8WLD - chains M and N of the 15 polymer chains in the assembly; structure by electron microscopy, 3.48 A resolution.

# Chain M (and N)
Name: Helicase HerA central domain-containing protein
Organism: Paenibacillus sp. 453mf
Notes: chain N of this document is another copy of the same molecule, construct and numbering; everything in this record applies to it too
UniProt: A0A1I6T0T5 (A0A1I6T0T5_9BACL); residues 7-696 here correspond to UniProt positions 1-690 (UniProt number = residue number - 6)
Chain sequence (696 residues; each row starts with the number of its first residue):
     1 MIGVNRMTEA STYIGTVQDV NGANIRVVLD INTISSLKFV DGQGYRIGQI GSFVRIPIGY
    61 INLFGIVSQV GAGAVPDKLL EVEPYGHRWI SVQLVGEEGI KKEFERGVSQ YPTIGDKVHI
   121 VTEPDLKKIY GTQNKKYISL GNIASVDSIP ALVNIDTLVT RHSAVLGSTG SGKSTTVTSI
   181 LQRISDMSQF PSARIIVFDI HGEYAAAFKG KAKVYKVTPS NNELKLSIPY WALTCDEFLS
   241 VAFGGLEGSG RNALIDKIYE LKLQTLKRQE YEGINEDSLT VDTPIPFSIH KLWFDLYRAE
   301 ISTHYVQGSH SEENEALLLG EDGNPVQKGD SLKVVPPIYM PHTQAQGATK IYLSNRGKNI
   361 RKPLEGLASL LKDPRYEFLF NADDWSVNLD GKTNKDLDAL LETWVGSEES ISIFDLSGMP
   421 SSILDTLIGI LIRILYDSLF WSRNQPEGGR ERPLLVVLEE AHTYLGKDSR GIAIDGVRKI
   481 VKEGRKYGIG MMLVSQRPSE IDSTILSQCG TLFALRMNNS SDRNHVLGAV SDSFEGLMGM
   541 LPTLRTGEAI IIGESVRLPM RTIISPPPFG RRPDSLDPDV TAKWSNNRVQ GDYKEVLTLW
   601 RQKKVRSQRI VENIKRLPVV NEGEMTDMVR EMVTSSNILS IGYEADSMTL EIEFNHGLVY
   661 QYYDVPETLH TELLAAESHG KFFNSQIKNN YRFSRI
Disordered / not traced: 1-8, 620-635 (chain N: 1-14, 76-86, 317-329, 338-351, 610-639, 696)
Construct notes: initiating methionine (1); expression tag (2-6)

# Interface between chain M and chain N
Contacting residue pairs (65):
  Gln18(M) - Gly71(N)
  Gln18(M) - Ala72(N)  hydrogen bond (backbone-backbone)
  Gln18(M) - His87(N)
  Asp19(M) - Gln69(N)
  Asp19(M) - Val70(N)
  Val20(M) - Ile50(N)  hydrophobic
  Val20(M) - Gln69(N)
  Val20(M) - Val70(N)  hydrogen bond (backbone-backbone)
  Ala23(M) - Pro542(N)  hydrophobic
  Ala23(M) - Thr543(N)
  Lys78(M) - Val75(N)
  Arg106(M) - Asn518(N)
  Gly107(M) - Thr543(N)
  Gly107(M) - Arg545(N)
  Val108(M) - Thr543(N)  hydrogen bond (backbone-backbone)
  Val108(M) - Arg545(N)
  Ser109(M) - Arg545(N)
  Gln110(M) - Gln49(N)
  Tyr111(M) - Gln49(N)  hydrogen bond (backbone-side chain)
  Tyr111(M) - Ile50(N)  hydrophobic
  Tyr111(M) - Met540(N)
  Tyr111(M) - Thr543(N)  hydrogen bond
  Ile114(M) - Val70(N)  hydrophobic
  Ile114(M) - Gly71(N)
  Lys136(M) - Thr581(N)
  Asp156(M) - Val580(N)
  Asp156(M) - Thr581(N)
  Phe190(M) - Trp584(N)
  Pro191(M) - Ser585(N)
  Pro191(M) - Asn586(N)
  Ser192(M) - Trp584(N)
  Ser192(M) - Asn586(N)
  Glu272(M) - Thr598(N)
  Ile274(M) - Arg601(N)
  Pro284(M) - Arg601(N)  hydrogen bond (backbone-side chain)
  Asp396(M) - Leu597(N)
  Asp396(M) - Arg601(N)  salt bridge
  Leu397(M) - Leu597(N)  hydrophobic
  Asp398(M) - Leu597(N)
  Glu402(M) - Tyr593(N)
  Val405(M) - Tyr593(N)  hydrogen bond (backbone-side chain)
  Gly406(M) - Tyr593(N)
  Ser438(M) - Val596(N)
  Trp441(M) - Lys603(N)
  Trp441(M) - Lys604(N)
  Ser442(M) - Val596(N)
  Asn444(M) - Val605(N)
  Asn444(M) - Ser694(N)
  Asn444(M) - Arg695(N)  hydrogen bond (backbone-backbone)
  Gln445(M) - Leu599(N)
  Pro446(M) - Phe693(N)
  Glu447(M) - Gly591(N)
  Glu447(M) - Asp592(N)
  Glu447(M) - Tyr593(N)  hydrogen bond
  Glu447(M) - Val596(N)
  Arg450(M) - Leu576(N)
  Arg450(M) - Pro578(N)
  Glu451(M) - Lys583(N)
  Pro453(M) - Lys583(N)
  Arg485(M) - His201(N)
  Arg485(M) - Pro578(N)
  Lys486(M) - Ser417(N)
  Ser531(M) - Asn518(N)
  Asp532(M) - Asn518(N)
  Glu554(M) - Thr169(N)
Also at the interface, not in a pair above, chain M (52 interface residues in all): Asn21, Gly22, Leu94, Thr160, Arg194, Tyr271, Thr283, Arg443, Arg452, Gly488, Ser533
Also at the interface, not in a pair above, chain N (49 interface residues in all): Gly73, Pro374, Asn519, Gly539, Leu544, Asp577, Asn587, Arg588, Lys594, Gln602, Ser607

# Overview
52 residues of chain M face 49 of chain N across their interface; the contacts include 9 hydrogen bonds and 1
salt bridge. Polar pairs include Asp396(M)-Arg601(N), Tyr111(M)-Gln49(N) and Tyr111(M)-Thr543(N).
Chain M and chain N are both Helicase HerA central domain-containing protein (Paenibacillus sp. 453mf); the
structure, Cryo-EM structure of SIR2/HerA antiphage complex, was determined by electron microscopy.
